Entry 9K3Q (electron microscopy, 3.02 A resolution); this record covers chains H and L of the 35 polymer chains in the assembly.

Chain H:
Name: Photoreaction center protein H
Organism: Rhodospirillum rubrum
UniProtKB: Q7M149 (Q7M149_RHORU); numbering as in UniProt (aligned over 2-256)
Sequence (255 residues; numbered 2 to 256; the number before each row is that of its first residue):
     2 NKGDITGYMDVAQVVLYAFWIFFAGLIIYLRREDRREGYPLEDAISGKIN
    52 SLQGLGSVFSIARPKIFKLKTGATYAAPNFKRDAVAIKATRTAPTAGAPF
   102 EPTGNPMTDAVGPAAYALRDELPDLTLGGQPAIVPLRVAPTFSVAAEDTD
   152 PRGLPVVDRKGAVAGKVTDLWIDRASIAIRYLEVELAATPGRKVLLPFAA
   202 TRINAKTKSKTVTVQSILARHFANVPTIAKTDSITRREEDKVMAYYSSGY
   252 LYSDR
Ligand contacts: Trans-Geranyl BACTERIOCHLOROPHYLL A (07D): A25, I28, I29, R32, R36, G57, F60, S61

Chain L:
Name: Reaction center protein L chain
Organism: Rhodospirillum rubrum
UniProtKB: P10717 (RCEL_RHORU); numbering as in UniProt (aligned over 2-275)
Sequence (274 residues; numbered 2 to 275; the number before each row is that of its first residue):
     2 ALLSFERKYRVRGGTLIGGDLFDFWVGPFYVGFFGVTTLLFTVLGTALIV
    52 WGAALGPSWTFWQISINPPDVSYGLAMAPMAKGGLWQIITFSAIGAFVSW
   102 ALREVEICRKLGIGYHIPFAFGFAILAYVSLVVIRPVMMGAWGYGFPYGF
   152 MTHLDWVSNTGYQYANFHYNPAHMLGITLFFTTCLALALHGSLILSAANP
   202 GKGEVVKGPEHENTYFQDTIGYSVGTLGIHRVGLILALSAVVWSIICMIL
   252 SGPIYTGSWPDWWLWWQKLPFWNH
Ligand contacts:
  - Trans-Geranyl BACTERIOCHLOROPHYLL A (07D), molecule 1: I50, F62, Y129, L132, F147, Y149, G150, F151, H154, L155, W157, V158
  - Trans-Geranyl BACTERIOCHLOROPHYLL A (07D), molecule 2: F98, F122, A125, I126, A128, Y129, L132, W157, V158, S159, T161, G162, Y163, N167, F168, H169, H174, G177, I178, F181, F182, A241, V242, S245, I246, C248, M249
  - Trans-Geranyl BACTERIOCHLOROPHYLL A (07D), molecule 3: V158, Y163, H169, F182
  - Trans-Geranyl BACTERIOCHLOROPHYLL A (07D), molecule 4: H169, M175, I178, T179, F182, T183, L186
  - bacteriopheophytin a (BPH), molecule 1: T39, F42, T43, G46, T47, I50, S93, A94, A97, F98, W101, E105, I118, A121, F122, F124, A125, Y129, F147, P148, Y149, G150, F151, H154, F181, L239, V242
  - bacteriopheophytin a (BPH), molecule 2: F182, C185, L186, A189, L190, I221
  - ubiquinone-10 (U10), molecule 1: L17, I18, F35, T38, F42, L45, L76, A77, M78, Q88, I89, F92, S93, G96, V99, S100, L103, W143
  - ubiquinone-10 (U10), molecule 2: V27, F30, V32, G36, V37, T39, L40, L41, V44, W101, R104
  - ubiquinone-10 (U10), molecule 3: T183, L186, A187, L190, H191, L194, I195, E213, N214, F217, I221, Y223, S224, V225, G226, T227, I230, V233, L237
UniProt features mapped onto this chain:
  - binding site ((7R,8Z)-bacteriochlorophyll b): H154, H174
  - binding site (Fe cation): H191, H231
  - binding site (a ubiquinone): F217

Chain H / chain L interface:
Pairs across the interface (61):
  G39(H) with L4(L); S5(L), hydrogen bond (backbone-backbone); F6(L)
  Y40(H) with L4(L), hydrophobic
  L42(H) with A2(L), hydrophobic; L3(L); L4(L), hydrophobic
  E43(H) with A2(L); L3(L), hydrogen bond (backbone-backbone); L4(L); R8(L), salt bridge
  D44(H) with R8(L), hydrogen bond (backbone-side chain)
  A45(H) with L3(L), hydrophobic; R8(L), hydrogen bond (backbone-side chain)
  G48(H) with R8(L)
  S52(H) with A2(L)
  K66(H) with N200(L), hydrogen bond
  F68(H) with A199(L); V207(L), hydrophobic
  K69(H) with G204(L); E205(L); V206(L); V207(L), hydrogen bond (backbone-backbone)
  L70(H) with V206(L)
  R83(H) with S5(L)
  D84(H) with S5(L), hydrogen bond (backbone-backbone); F6(L); K9(L), salt bridge
  V86(H) with R8(L)
  I88(H) with R8(L); K9(L)
  T93(H) with R13(L)
  G98(H) with F25(L); W26(L), hydrogen bond (backbone-backbone)
  P100(H) with V12(L); R13(L); D24(L); W26(L), hydrophobic
  F101(H) with R8(L); R11(L), hydrogen bond (backbone-backbone); V12(L); R13(L), hydrogen bond (backbone-backbone)
  E102(H) with R13(L), salt bridge
  V112(H) with K9(L)
  G113(H) with K9(L), hydrogen bond (backbone-backbone); Y10(L); V12(L)
  P114(H) with K111(L)
  A116(H) with K9(L); Y10(L)
  Y117(H) with K9(L), hydrogen bond (backbone-side chain)
  L128(H) with H212(L)
  R175(H) with E211(L)
  A176(H) with E211(L)
  S177(H) with P210(L); T227(L)
  S248(H) with G113(L)
  L252(H) with G15(L); R110(L); K111(L)
  Y253(H) with V12(L)
Interface residues without a listed pair, chain H (42 interface residues in all): E38, N51, K71, K82, A85, R92, A97, A99, A118
Interface residues without a listed pair, chain L (29 interface residues in all): L112

Overview:
42 residues of chain H face 29 of chain L across their interface, with 12 hydrogen bonds and 3 salt bridges.
Among the polar pairs are E43(H)-R8(L), D84(H)-K9(L) and E102(H)-R13(L). Bound to chain H: Trans-Geranyl
BACTERIOCHLOROPHYLL A.
Here chain H is Photoreaction center protein H and chain L is Reaction center protein L chain, both from
Rhodospirillum rubrum. Entry 9K3Q (Cryo-EM structure of the Rhodospirillum rubrum RC-LH1 complex) was
determined by electron microscopy.
